Entry 5G62 (X-ray diffraction, 1.99 A resolution); this record covers chain A.

== Chain A ==
Name: Abc transporter, substrate-binding protein
Source organism: Streptococcus pneumoniae
UniProtKB: A0A0H2URD6 (A0A0H2URD6_STRPN); residue numbers follow UniProt; this construct covers 47-538
Sequence (494 residues; row label = number of the first residue in the row):
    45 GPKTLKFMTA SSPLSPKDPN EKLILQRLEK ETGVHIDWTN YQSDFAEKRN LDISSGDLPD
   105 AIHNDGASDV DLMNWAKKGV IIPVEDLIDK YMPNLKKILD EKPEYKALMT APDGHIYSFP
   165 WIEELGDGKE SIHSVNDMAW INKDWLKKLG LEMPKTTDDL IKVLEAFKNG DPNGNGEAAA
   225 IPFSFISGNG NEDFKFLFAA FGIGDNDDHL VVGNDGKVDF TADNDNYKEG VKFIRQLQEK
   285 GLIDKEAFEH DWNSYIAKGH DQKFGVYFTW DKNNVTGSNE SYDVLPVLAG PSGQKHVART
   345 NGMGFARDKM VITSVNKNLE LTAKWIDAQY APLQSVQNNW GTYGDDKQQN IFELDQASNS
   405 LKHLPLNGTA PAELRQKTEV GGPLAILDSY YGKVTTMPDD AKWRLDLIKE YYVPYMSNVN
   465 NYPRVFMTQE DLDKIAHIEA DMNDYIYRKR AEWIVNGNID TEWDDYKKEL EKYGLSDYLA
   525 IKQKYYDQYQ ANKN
Not modelled in the structure: 45-46, 538
Sequence notes: expression tag (45-46); engineered mutation Ala-223 (Asp in A0A0H2URD), Ala-224 (Glu in A0A0H2URD)
Bound ions: Ca2+ site 1: Lys-212, Asp-215; Ca2+ site 2: Asp-263, Phe-264, Asp-267, Asn-268
Small-molecule neighbours: beta-D-fructofuranose (FRU): Trp-165, Glu-167, Leu-169, Ile-176, His-177, Asn-235, Trp-314, Asn-318, Asn-383, Trp-384, Pro-415, Ala-416, Arg-419, Gln-420, Glu-423, Pro-442, Asp-444, Ala-445, Arg-448
Swiss-Prot annotation at these positions:
  - binding site (substrate): Glu-167, Asn-235, Trp-314, Asn-318, Lys-353, Trp-384, Arg-419, Glu-423
  - binding site (Ca(2+)): Asp-215, Asn-217, Asn-219, Glu-221, Asp-263, Phe-264, Asp-267, Asn-268
  - mutagenesis: Glu-167 (E167A: Loss of fructooligosaccharide (FOS) binding. No growth on nystose), His-177 (H177A: 2-fold decrease in fructooligosaccharide (FOS) binding compared to the wild-type. Impaired growth on nystose), Trp-314 (W314A: Loss of fructooligosaccharide (FOS) binding. No growth on nystose), Asn-318 (N318A: Significant decrease in fructooligosaccharide (FOS) binding. Impaired growth on nystose), Trp-384 (W384A: Significant decrease in fructooligosaccharide (FOS) binding. Impaired growth on nystose), Arg-419 (R419A: Loss of fructooligosaccharide (FOS) binding. No growth on nystose), Glu-423 (E423A: 10-fold decrease in fructooligosaccharide (FOS) binding compared to the wild-type. Impaired growth on nystose)
From the paper describing this entry:
  - Ca2+ coordination: Lys-212, Asp-215
  - mutagenesis - E167A, W314A, R419A: abolished binding to FOSs
  - mutagenesis - E167A, W314A, R419A: abolished growth in response to nystose
  - mutagenesis - H177A, N318A, W384A, E423A: decreased growth in response to nystose
  - mutagenesis - E167A, W314A, R419A: abolished binding to FOS

== In short ==
Bound to chain A: beta-D-fructofuranose. The Ca2+ site 1 is built by Lys-212 and Asp-215. UniProt lists 8
substrate-binding residues, 8 Ca2+-binding residues and 7 mutagenesis sites. From the paper: H177A, N318A and
W384A, among others, reduce growth in response to nystose; Ca2+ coordination by Lys-212 and Asp-215; 7
substitutions were tested in all.
Chain A is Abc transporter, substrate-binding protein (Streptococcus pneumoniae); the structure, S.pneumoniae
ABC-transporter substrate binding protein FusA EF-hand mutant in complex with fructo-nystose, was determined
by X-ray diffraction together with 5G5Y, 5G5Z, 5G60 and 5G61 from the same study.
